Entry 8U4Q (electron microscopy, 3.36 A resolution); this record covers chains L and R of the 6 polymer chains in the assembly.

[Chain L]
Molecule: REGN7663 Fab light chain
Organism: Homo sapiens
Notes: antibody fragment or engineered binder
Sequence (219 residues; each row starts with the number of its first residue):
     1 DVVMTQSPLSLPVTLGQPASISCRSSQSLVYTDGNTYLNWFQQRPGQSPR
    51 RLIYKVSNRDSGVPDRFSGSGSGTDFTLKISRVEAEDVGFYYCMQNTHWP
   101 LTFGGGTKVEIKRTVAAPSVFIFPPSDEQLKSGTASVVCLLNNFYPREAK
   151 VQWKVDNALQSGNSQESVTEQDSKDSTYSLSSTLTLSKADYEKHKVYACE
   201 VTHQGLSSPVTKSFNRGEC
Disulfides: Cys23-Cys93, Cys139-Cys199

[Chain R]
Molecule: C-X-C chemokine receptor type 4
Organism: Homo sapiens
UniProtKB: P61073 (CXCR4_HUMAN); residues 2-352 carry their UniProt numbers (351 of 613 residues fall inside the UniProt entry; the rest is not from it)
Sequence (632 residues; each row starts with the number of its first residue; numbers below 1 keep their minus sign (Met-17 is residue -17)):
   -17 MKTIIALSYIFCLVFAGAPEGISIYTSDNYTEEMGSGDYDSMKEPCFREE
    33 NANFNKIFLPTIYSIIFLTGIVGNGLVILVMGYQKKLRSMTDKYRLHLSV
    83 ADLLFVITLPFWAVDAVANWYFGNFLCKAVHVIYTVSLYSSVLILAFISL
   133 DRYLAIVHATNSQRPRKLLAEKVVYVGVWIPALLLTIPDFIFANVSEADD
   183 RYICDRFYPNDLWVVVFQFQHIMVGLILPGIVILSCYCIIISKLSHSKGH
   233 QKRKALKTTVILILAFFACWLPYYIGISIDSFILLEIIKQGCEFENTVHK
   283 WISITEALAFFHCCLNPILYAFLGAKFKTSAQHALTSVSRGSSLKILSKG
   333 KRGGHSSVSTESESSSFHSSGRPLEVLFQGPGGGGSVSKGEELFTGVVPI
   383 LVELDGDVNGHKFSVSGEGEGDATYGKLTLKFICTTGKLPVPWPTLVTTL
   433 TYGVQCFSRYPDHMKQHDFFKSAMPEGYVQERTIFFKDDGNYKTRAEVKF
   483 EGDTLVNRIELKGIDFKEDGNILGHKLEYNYNSHNVYIMADKQKNGIKVN
   533 FKIRHNIEDGSVQLADHYQQNTPIGDGPVLLPDNHYLSTQSKLSKDPNEK
   583 RDHMVLLEFVTAAGITLGMDELYKDYKDDDDK
Disordered / not traced: -17 to 23, 319-614
Construct notes: initiating methionine (-17); expression tag (-16 to 1); conflict Ser119 (Asn in P61073)
Disulfides: Cys28-Cys274, Cys109-Cys186

[Interface between chain L and chain R]
Contacting residue pairs (7):
  Thr32(L) - Glu32(R)  hydrogen bond (side chain-backbone)
  Thr32(L) - Ala34(R)
  Asp33(L) - Glu32(R)
  Asp33(L) - Ala34(R)
  Arg51(L) - Asp181(R)  salt bridge
  Tyr54(L) - Asp182(R)
  Lys55(L) - Asp182(R)  salt bridge
Also at the interface, not in a pair above, chain L (8 interface residues in all): Tyr31, Asn58, Trp99
Also at the interface, not in a pair above, chain R (6 interface residues in all): Phe29, Arg30

[Overview]
The interface between chain L and chain R involves 8 residues on one side and 6 on the other; the contacts
include 1 hydrogen bond and 2 salt bridges. Among the polar pairs are Arg51(L)-Asp181(R), Lys55(L)-Asp182(R)
and Thr32(L)-Glu32(R).
Chain L is REGN7663 Fab light chain and chain R is C-X-C chemokine receptor type 4, both from Homo sapiens;
the structure, Structure of REGN7663 Fab-bound CXCR4/Gi complex, was determined by electron microscopy (same
publication as 8U4N, 8U4O, 8U4P, 8U4R, 8U4S and 8U4T).
